5KP8 - chains A and B; structure by X-ray diffraction, 1.90 A resolution.

[Chain A]
Molecule: CurD
Source organism: Moorea producens 3L
Notes: EC 2.3.3.10
UniProtKB: F4Y432 (F4Y432_9CYAN); numbering as in UniProt (aligned over 1-419)
Amino-acid sequence (443 residues; each row starts with the number of its first residue; numbers below 1 keep their minus sign (Met-23 is residue -23)):
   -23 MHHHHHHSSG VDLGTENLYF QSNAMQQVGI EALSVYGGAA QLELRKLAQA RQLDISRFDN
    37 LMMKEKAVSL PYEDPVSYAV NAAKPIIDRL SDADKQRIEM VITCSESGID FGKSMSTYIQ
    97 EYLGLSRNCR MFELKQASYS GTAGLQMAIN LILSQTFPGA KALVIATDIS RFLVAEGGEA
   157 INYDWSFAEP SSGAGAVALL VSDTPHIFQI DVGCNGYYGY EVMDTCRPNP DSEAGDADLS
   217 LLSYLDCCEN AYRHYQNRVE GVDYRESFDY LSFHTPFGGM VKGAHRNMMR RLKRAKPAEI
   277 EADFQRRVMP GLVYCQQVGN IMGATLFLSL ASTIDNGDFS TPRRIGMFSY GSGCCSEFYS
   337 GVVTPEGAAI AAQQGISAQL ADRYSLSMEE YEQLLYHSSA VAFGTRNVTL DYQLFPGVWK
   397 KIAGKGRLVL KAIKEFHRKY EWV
Unresolved in the structure: -23 to 1, 151-158
Differences from the reference sequence: initiating methionine (-23); expression tag (-22 to 0); engineered mutation Ser114 (Cys in F4Y432), Ala344 (Lys in F4Y432), Ala345 (Gln in F4Y432), Ala347 (Gln in F4Y432)
Ligand contacts: 6VG / 4'-phosphopantetheine: Arg33, Phe34, Leu37, Met39, Glu82, Ala113, Ser114, Phe163, Ala164, Pro166, Ser167, Thr201, Arg203, Glu209, Ala213, Ser216, Tyr220, His250, Pro252, Phe253, Met256, Asn296, Met298, Tyr326, Gly327, Ser328
From the paper describing this entry:
  - binding site for the ligand 6VG: Ser114
  - mutagenesis - P166A, S167A, D214A, K344A/Q345A/Q347A: unchanged catalytic activity
  - mutagenesis - R33A: abolished catalytic activity
  - mutagenesis - R33D, D214R, D222A, D222R, E225A, E225R, R266A, R266E: decreased catalytic activity
  - mutagenesis - R33A, R33D: decreased binding to CurB (chain B)

[Chain B]
Molecule: CurB
Source organism: Lyngbya majuscula
UniProtKB: Q6DNF1 (Q6DNF1_9CYAN); numbering as in UniProt (aligned over 1-78)
Amino-acid sequence (102 residues; each row starts with the number of its first residue; numbers below 1 keep their minus sign (Met-23 is residue -23)):
   -23 MHHHHHHSSG VDLGTENLYF QSNAMSKEQV LKIIKKYTRE IAPELEDSPL EPTDSLKKLG
    37 IDSVNRAEII MMVMEDLSLN IPRIELAGAK NIGELADLFA AK
Unresolved in the structure: -23 to 0
Differences from the reference sequence: initiating methionine (-23); expression tag (-22 to 0)
Covalent attachments: 4'-phosphopantetheine (PNS) linked to Ser39; compound 6VG linked to Ser39
From the paper describing this entry:
  - mutagenesis - R42A: unchanged catalytic activity

[How chain A and chain B interact]
Residue-residue contacts (26):
  Arg33(A) - Asp38(B)
  Leu37(A) - Asp38(B)
  Tyr196(A) - Ile60(B)  hydrophobic
  Asp214(A) - Arg42(B)  salt bridge
  Leu215(A) - Ile60(B)  hydrophobic
  Leu215(A) - Ala63(B)  hydrophobic
  Leu217(A) - Ser39(B)
  Leu218(A) - Arg59(B)
  Leu218(A) - Ile60(B)
  Leu218(A) - Ala63(B)  hydrophobic
  Ser219(A) - Ile60(B)
  Leu221(A) - Met47(B)  hydrophobic
  Leu221(A) - Arg59(B)
  Asp222(A) - Pro58(B)
  Asp222(A) - Arg59(B)  salt bridge
  Asp222(A) - Ile60(B)  hydrogen bond (side chain-backbone)
  Glu225(A) - Arg59(B)  salt bridge
  Phe253(A) - Val40(B)  hydrophobic
  Gly255(A) - Val40(B)
  Met256(A) - Val40(B)
  Arg262(A) - Glu44(B)  salt bridge
  Asn263(A) - Met47(B)
  Asn263(A) - Arg59(B)  hydrogen bond
  Arg266(A) - Glu44(B)  salt bridge
  Arg267(A) - Asn56(B)
  Arg267(A) - Arg59(B)
Other interface residues (no listed pair), chain A (20 interface residues in all): Asn36, Gly259
Other interface residues (no listed pair), chain B (13 interface residues in all): Ala43, Ile46
Interface features reported in the paper:
  - pairs named by the authors: Asp214(A)-Arg42(B), Glu225(A)-Arg59(B)
  - hot spots on chain A (mutagenesis) - D222A, D222R, R266A, R266E: decreased binding to CurB (chain B)

[Overview]
The interface between chain A and chain B involves 20 residues on one side and 13 on the other, with 2
hydrogen bonds and 5 salt bridges. Among the polar pairs are Asp214(A)-Arg42(B), Asp222(A)-Arg59(B) and
Glu225(A)-Arg59(B). The paper describes contacts between Asp214(A) and Arg42(B) and Glu225(A) and Arg59(B).
The paper reports a binding site for the ligand 6VG at Ser114(A); R33D, D214R and D222A of chain A, among
others, reduce catalytic activity; 14 substitutions were tested in all.
Chain A is CurD (Moorea producens 3L) and chain B is CurB (Lyngbya majuscula); the structure, Crystal
Structure of the Curacin Biosynthetic Pathway HMG Synthase in Complex with Acetyl Donor-ACP, was determined by
X-ray diffraction, deposited together with 5KP5, 5KP6 and 5KP7.
